7PAH - chains r and 3 of the 54 polymer chains in the assembly; structure by electron microscopy, 9.50 A resolution (very low resolution: no residue pairs are listed; an interface is given only as per-side residue counts).

== Chain r ==
Molecule: 50S ribosomal protein L22
Organism: Mycoplasma pneumoniae M129
UniProt: P75575 (RL22_MYCPN); residues 1-159 here = UniProt positions 1-159
Chain sequence (159 residues; each row starts with the number of its first residue):
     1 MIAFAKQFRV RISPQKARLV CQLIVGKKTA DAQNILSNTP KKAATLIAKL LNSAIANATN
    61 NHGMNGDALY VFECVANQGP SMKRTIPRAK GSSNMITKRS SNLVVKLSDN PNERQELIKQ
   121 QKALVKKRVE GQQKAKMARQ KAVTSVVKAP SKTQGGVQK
Not modelled in the structure: 140-159
Cystine bridges: Cys21-Cys74

== Chain 3 ==
Molecule: 23S ribosomal RNA
Organism: Mycoplasma pneumoniae M129
Sequence (2907 nucleotides; numbered 1 to 2907; the number before each row is that of its first residue):
     1 UACAAUAAGU UACUAAGGGC UUAUGGUGGA UGCCUUGGCA CUAAUAGGCG AUGAAGGACG
    61 UGUUAACCUG CGAUAAGCUU CGGGUAGGUG GUAAGAACCU CAGAUCCGGA GAUUUCCGAA
   121 UGGAGCAAUC CGGUAGUUGG AAACAGCUAU CAUUAAUUGA UGAAUAAAUA GUCAAUUAAA
   181 GCAAUACGUG GUGAAGUGAA ACAUCUCAGU AGCCACAGGA AAAGAAAACG AAUGUGAUUC
   241 CGUGUGUAGU GGCGAGCGAA AGCGGAACAG GCCAAACUUA UCAUUAGAUA GGGGUUGUAG
   301 GGCUUGCAAU GUGGACUUGA AAACGAUAGA AGAAGCUGUU GGAAAGCAGC GCGCAAAAGG
   361 GUGAUAGCCC CGUAUUUGAA AUUGUUUUCA UACCUAGCGA GAUCCCUGAG UAGCUCGGAA
   421 AACGUUAUUU UGAGUGAAUC UGCCCAGACC AUUGGGUAAG CCUAAAUACU AAUUAGUGAC
   481 CGAUAGCGAA ACAGUACCGU GAGGGAAAGG UGAAAAGAAC CCAGAGAUGG GAGUGAAAUA
   541 GAUUCUGAAA CCAUAUGCCU ACAACGUGUC AGAGCACAUU AAUGUGUGAU GGCGUGCGUU
   601 UUGAAGUAUG AGCCGGCGAG UUAUGAUAGC AAGCGUUAGU UAACCAGGAG AUGGGGAGCU
   661 GUAGCGAAAG CGAGUUUUAA AAGAGCGUUU GUUUGUUAUU AUAGACCCGA AACGGGUUGA
   721 GCUAGUCAUG AGCAGGUUGA AGGUUGAGUA ACAUCAACUG GAGGACCGAA CCGACUCUCG
   781 UUGAAACGAU AGCGGAUGAC UUGUGAUUAG GGGUGAAAUU CCAAUCGAAA UCCGUGAUAG
   841 CUGGUUCUCG UCGAAAUAGC UUUAAGGCUA GCGUGAGAUC ACAAAUAAGU GGAGGUAAAG
   901 CUACUGAAUG UAUGAUGGCG CCACCUAGGC GUACUGAAUA CAAUUAAACU CUGAAUGCCA
   961 UUUAUUUUAU UCUCGCAGUC AGACAGUGGG GGAUAAGCUU CAUUGUCAAG AGGGGAAGAG
  1021 CCCAGAUCAU UAAAUAAGGU CCCCAAAAUA UACUAAGUGG AAAAGGAUGU GAAAGUGCUA
  1081 AAACAGCAAG GAUGUUGGCU UAGAAGCAGC CAUCGUUUAA AGAGUGCGUA ACAGCUCACU
  1141 UGUCGAGUGU UUUUGCGCCG AAGAUGUAAC GGGGCUAAGU AUAUUACCGA AUUUAUGGAU
  1201 AAGAUUUAUA UCUUGUGGUA GACGAGCGUU GUAUUGGAGU UGAAGUCAAA GCGUGAGCAU
  1261 UGGUGGAUCC AAUACAAGUG AGAAUGCCGG CAUGAGUAAC GCUUGGGAGU GAGAAUCUCC
  1321 CAAACCGAUU GACUAAGGUU UCCUGGACCA GGGUCGUCCU UCCAGGGUUA GUCUGGACCU
  1381 AAGCUGAGGC UGAAAAGCGU AGGCGAUGGA CAACAGGUUA AUAUUCCUGU ACUUACAGUU
  1441 AGACUGAUGG AGUGACAAAG AAGGUUUUCC ACCCCCAUAA UUGGAUUUGG GGAUAAAUCA
  1501 UAAGGUGGUA CAAUAGGCAA AUCCGUUGUG CAUAACAUUG AGUGAUGAUG UCGAGUGAAU
  1561 GAGUGAUCAA GUAGCGAAGG UGGUAUUAAU CAUGCUUUCA AGAAAAGCUU CUAGGGUUAA
  1621 UCUAGCUGUA ACCAGUACCG AGAACGAACA CACGUAGUCA AGGAGAGGAU CCUAAGGUUA
  1681 GCGAGUGAAC UAUAGCCAAG GAACUCUGCA AAUUAACCCC GUAAGUUAGC GAGAAGGGGU
  1741 GCUUAUGUAA AAGUAAGCCG CAGUGAAGAA CGAGGGGGGA CUGUUUAACU AAAACACAAC
  1801 UCUAUGCCAA ACCGUAAGGU GAUGUAUAUG GGGUGACACC UGCCCAGUGC UGGAAGGUUA
  1861 AAGAAGGAGG UUAGCGCAAG CGAAGCUUUU AACUGAAGCC CCAGUGAACG GCGGCCGUAA
  1921 CUAUAACGGU CCUAAGGUAG CGAAAUUCCU AGUCGGGUAA AUUCCGUCCC GCUUGAAUGG
  1981 UGUAACCAUC UCUUGACUGU CUCGGCUAUA GACUCGGUGA AAUCCAGGUA CGGGUGAAGA
  2041 CACCCGUUAG GCGCAACGGG ACGGAAAGAC CCCGUGAAGC UUUACUGUAG CUUAAUAUUG
  2101 AUCAGGACAU UAUCAUGUAG AGAAUAGGUA GGAGCAAUCG AUGCAAGUUC GCUAGGACUU
  2161 GUUGAUGCGA AAGGUGGAAU ACUACCCUUG GUUGUGUGCU GUUCUAAUUG GUAACUGUUA
  2221 UCCAGUUUCA AGACAGUGUU AGGUGGGCAG UUUGACUGGG GCGGUCGCCU CCUAAAAGGU
  2281 AACGGAGGCG UACAAAGGUA CCUUCAGUAC GGUUGGAAAU CGUAUGUAGA GUGUAAUGGU
  2341 GUAAGGGUGC UUGACUGUGA GACAUACAGG UCGAACAGGU GAGAAAUCAG GUCAUAGUGA
  2401 UCCGGUGGUC CAGUAUGGAA UGGCCAUCGC UCAACGGAUA AAAGCUACUC CGGGGAUAAC
  2461 AGGCUGAUAC UGCCCAAGAG UUCAUAUCGA CGGCAGUGUU UGGCACCUCG AUGUCGACUC
  2521 AUCUCAUCCU CGAGCUGAAG CAGGUUCGAA GGGUUCGGCU GUUCGCCGAU UAAAGAGAUA
  2581 CGUGAGUUGG GUUCAAACCG UCGUGAGACA GGUUGGUCCC UAUCUAUUGU GCCCGUAGGA
  2641 AGAUUGAAGA GUGUUGCUUC UAGUACGAGA GGACCGAAGC GAGGACACCU CUUAUGCUCC
  2701 AGUUGUAGCG CCAGCUGCAC CGCUGGGUAG UAACGUGUCU AUUAGAUAAA CGCUGAAAGC
  2761 AUCUAAGUGU GAAACUAUCU CAAAGAUUAA UCUUCCCAUU UCGCAAGAAA GUAAGAGCCG
  2821 UCAAAGACGA UGACGUUGAU AGGUUACAGG UGUAAGCAUA GUGAUAUGUU GAGCUGAGUA
  2881 AUACUAAUUG CUCGAGGACU UAUUGGA
Not modelled in the structure: 1-7, 923-927, 1560-1569, 2901-2907

== How chain r and chain 3 interact ==
At this resolution (10 A) residue pairs are not listed: 61 residues of chain r and 52 of chain 3 lie at the interface.

== In short ==
Chain r and chain 3 form an interface of 61 and 52 residues respectively.
Chain r is 50S ribosomal protein L22 and chain 3 is 23S ribosomal RNA, both from Mycoplasma pneumoniae M129;
the structure, 70S ribosome with P- and E-site tRNAs in Mycoplasma pneumoniae cells, was determined by
electron microscopy (same publication as 7OOC, 7OOD, 7P6Z, 7PAI, 7PAJ, 7PAK and 23 further entries).
